Entry 8W5K (electron microscopy, 3.60 A resolution); this record covers chains D and F of the 10 polymer chains in the assembly.

== Chain D ==
Name: Mitochondrial import receptor subunit TOM6
Organism: Saccharomyces cerevisiae (strain ATCC 204508 / S288c)
Reference sequence: P33448 (TOM6_YEAST); residue numbers follow UniProt; this construct covers 1-61
Amino-acid sequence (61 residues; row label = number of the first residue in the row):
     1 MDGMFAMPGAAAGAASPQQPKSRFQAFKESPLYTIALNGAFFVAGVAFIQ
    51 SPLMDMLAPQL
Not modelled in the structure: 1-26
Swiss-Prot annotation at these positions:
  - modified residue: Met1 (N-acetylmethionine)

== Chain F ==
Name: Mitochondrial import receptor subunit TOM40
Organism: Saccharomyces cerevisiae (strain ATCC 204508 / S288c)
Reference sequence: P23644 (TOM40_YEAST); residue numbers follow UniProt; this construct covers 1-387
Amino-acid sequence (387 residues; numbered 1 to 387; the number before each row is that of its first residue):
     1 MSAPTPLAEASQIPTIPALSPLTAKQSKGNFFSSNPISSFVVDTYKQLHS
    51 HRQSLELVNPGTVENLNKEVSRDVFLSQYFFTGLRADLNKAFSMNPAFQT
   101 SHTFSIGSQALPKYAFSALFANDNLFAQGNIDNDLSVSGRLNYGWDKKNI
   151 SKVNLQISDGQPTMCQLEQDYQASDFSVNVKTLNPSFSEKGEFTGVAVAS
   201 FLQSVTPQLALGLETLYSRTDGSAPGDAGVSYLTRYVSKKQDWIFSGQLQ
   251 ANGALIASLWRKVAQNVEAGIETTLQAGMVPITDPLMGTPIGIQPTVEGS
   301 TTIGAKYEYRQSVYRGTLDSNGKVACFLERKVLPTLSVLFCGEIDHFKND
   351 TKIGCGLQFETAGNQELLMLQQGLDADGNPLQALPQL
Not modelled in the structure: 1-48, 277-294, 374-387
Residues lining bound ligands: 46E ((2R)-3-{[(S)-(2-aminoethoxy)(hydroxy)phosphoryl]oxy}-2-(tetradecanoyloxy)propyl tetradecanoate): Leu84, Arg85, Ala86, Ile106, Leu328, Arg330, Val332, Val338, Phe340, Leu357

== How chain D and chain F interact ==
Residue-residue contacts (22):
  Ile35(D) with Val297(F), hydrophobic
  Asn38(D) with Gly299(F); Ser300(F); Thr301(F), hydrogen bond
  Phe41(D) with Ser320(F)
  Phe42(D) with Thr273(F); Thr301(F)
  Gly45(D) with Ile271(F)
  Val46(D) with Leu259(F), hydrophobic
  Ile49(D) with Arg261(F), hydrogen bond (backbone-side chain); Ala269(F), hydrophobic; Gly270(F); Ile271(F), hydrophobic
  Gln50(D) with Leu259(F); Arg261(F)
  Ser51(D) with Arg261(F)
  Met54(D) with Val263(F); Ala269(F), hydrophobic
  Asp55(D) with Arg261(F), salt bridge
  Leu57(D) with Tyr307(F)
  Ala58(D) with Val263(F), hydrophobic
  Pro59(D) with Tyr307(F)
Other interface residues (no listed pair), chain D (16 interface residues in all): Pro31, Leu61
Other interface residues (no listed pair), chain F (16 interface residues in all): Asn266, Val267, Tyr309

== In short ==
The chain D/chain F interface involves 16 residues from each chain, with 2 hydrogen bonds and 1 salt bridge.
Polar contacts include Asp55(D)-Arg261(F), Asn38(D)-Thr301(F) and Ile49(D)-Arg261(F). Chain F binds compound
46E.
Chain D is Mitochondrial import receptor subunit TOM6 and chain F is Mitochondrial import receptor subunit
TOM40, both from Saccharomyces cerevisiae (strain ATCC 204508 / S288c); the structure, Cryo-EM structure of
the yeast TOM core complex crosslinked by BS3 (from TOM-TIM23 complex), was determined by electron microscopy
(same publication as 8W5J).
